PDB entry 8YHD | electron microscopy, 2.93 A resolution | chains J and N of the 15 polymer chains in the assembly

[Chain J]
Protein: a protein
Chain sequence (200 residues; row label = number of the first residue in the row):
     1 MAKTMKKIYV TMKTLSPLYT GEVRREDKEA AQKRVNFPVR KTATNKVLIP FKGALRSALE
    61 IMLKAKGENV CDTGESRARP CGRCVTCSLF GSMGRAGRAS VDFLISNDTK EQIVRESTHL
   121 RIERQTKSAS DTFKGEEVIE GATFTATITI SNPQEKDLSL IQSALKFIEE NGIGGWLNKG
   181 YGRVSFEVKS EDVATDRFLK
Unresolved in the structure: 1
Ion coordination: Zn2+: Cys71, Cys81, Cys84, Cys87

[Chain N]
Molecule: 52-nt RNA strand
Sequence (52 nucleotides; numbered -11 to 40; the number before each row is that of its first residue; numbers below 1 keep their minus sign (G-11 is residue -11)):
   -11 GAACACCCAA UAGCGAAGCG CACCUAAUUU CGAAUCCAGC AUGAGAAGCU AA
Unresolved in the structure: -11 to 2, 38-40

[Chain J / chain N interface]
Contacting residue pairs (15):
  Gln32(J) - C9(N)  phosphate contact
  Asn36(J) - G8(N)  hydrogen bond to the sugar
  Asn36(J) - C9(N)  hydrogen bond to the phosphate
  Phe37(J) - C9(N)  base contact
  Phe37(J) - A10(N)  base contact
  Arg77(J) - A15(N)  hydrogen bond to the sugar
  Arg77(J) - U16(N)  sugar contact
  Met93(J) - U17(N)  base contact
  Thr118(J) - G8(N)  hydrogen bond to the base
  Ala129(J) - G6(N)  base contact
  Thr132(J) - C7(N)  hydrogen bond to the base
  Thr132(J) - G8(N)  sugar contact
  Phe133(J) - G8(N)  sugar contact
  Phe133(J) - C9(N)  base contact
  Lys134(J) - G8(N)  hydrogen bond to the sugar
Interface residues without a listed pair, chain J (11 interface residues in all): Asp131

[Overview]
11 residues of chain J and 8 residues of chain N are in contact, with 6 hydrogen bonds. Polar contacts include
Thr118(J)-G8(N), Thr132(J)-C7(N) and Asn36(J)-G8(N). Cys71(J), Cys81(J), Cys84(J) and Cys87(J) form the Zn2+
site.
Chain J is a protein and chain N is a 52-nt RNA strand; the structure, Cryo-EM structure of CTR-bound type VII
CRISPR-Cas complex at post-state I, was determined by electron microscopy, deposited together with 8YHE, 8Z4J,
8Z4L, 8Z99, 8Z9C and 8Z9E.
